PDB entry 4CVX | X-ray diffraction, 3.30 A resolution | chains D and E of the 3 polymer chains in the assembly

Chain D:
Molecule: MHC class I alpha chain 2
Source organism: Gallus gallus
Notes: fragment: extracellular domains, residues 22-293
UniProtKB: O46789 (O46789_CHICK); residues 1-272 here correspond to UniProt positions 22-293 (UniProt number = residue number + 21)
Sequence (310 residues; each row starts with the number of its first residue):
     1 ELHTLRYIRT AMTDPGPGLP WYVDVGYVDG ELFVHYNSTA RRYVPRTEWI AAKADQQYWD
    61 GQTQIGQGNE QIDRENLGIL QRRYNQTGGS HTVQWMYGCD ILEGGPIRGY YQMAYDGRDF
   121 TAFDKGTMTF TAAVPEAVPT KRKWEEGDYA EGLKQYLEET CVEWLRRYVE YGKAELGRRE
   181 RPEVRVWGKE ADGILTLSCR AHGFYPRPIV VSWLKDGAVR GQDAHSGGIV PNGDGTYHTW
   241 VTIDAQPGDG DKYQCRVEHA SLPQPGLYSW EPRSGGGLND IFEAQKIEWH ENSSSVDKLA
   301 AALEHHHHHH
Not modelled in the structure: 273-310
Disulfides: C99-C161, C199-C255
Differences from the reference sequence: expression tag (273-310)
Reported in the primary citation:
  - specificity-determining residues: Y43, N69, Y97

Chain E:
Molecule: Beta-2-microglobulin
Source organism: Gallus gallus
UniProtKB: P21611 (B2MG_CHICK); residues 1-98 here correspond to UniProt positions 22-119 (UniProt number = residue number + 21)
Sequence (98 residues; numbered 1 to 98; the number before each row is that of its first residue):
     1 DLTPKVQVYS RFPASAGTKN VLNCFAAGFH PPKISITLMK DGVPMEGAQY SDMSFNDDWT
    61 FQRLVHADFT PSSGSTYACK VEHETLKEPQ VYKWDPEF
Not modelled in the structure: 1, 98
Disulfides: C24-C79

Interface between chain D and chain E:
Pairs across the interface (57; chain D residue first):
  R6(D) - D57(E)  salt bridge
  I8(D) - S54(E)
  I8(D) - F55(E)  hydrophobic
  R9(D) - F55(E)
  T10(D) - F55(E)
  T10(D) - F61(E)
  M12(D) - P32(E)  hydrophobic
  D14(D) - K33(E)  salt bridge
  P15(D) - K33(E)
  G16(D) - K33(E)
  V25(D) - D52(E)
  Y27(D) - S54(E)
  L32(D) - D52(E)
  H35(D) - D52(E)  salt bridge
  R46(D) - D52(E)
  S90(D) - P31(E)
  T92(D) - H30(E)
  Q94(D) - F55(E)
  Q94(D) - W59(E)
  Q94(D) - F61(E)
  W95(D) - F55(E)
  M96(D) - D57(E)
  M96(D) - W59(E)  hydrophobic
  Q112(D) - W59(E)
  M113(D) - W59(E)
  A114(D) - W59(E)  hydrophobic
  D116(D) - H30(E)
  G117(D) - H30(E)  hydrogen bond (backbone-side chain)
  D119(D) - W59(E)  hydrogen bond
  E183(D) - P13(E)
  R185(D) - P13(E)
  R185(D) - E97(E)
  W187(D) - E97(E)
  K189(D) - D95(E)  salt bridge
  K189(D) - P96(E)
  R200(D) - Y9(E)
  H202(D) - S10(E)
  H202(D) - R11(E)
  H202(D) - F12(E)
  H202(D) - P13(E)
  G203(D) - R11(E)
  G227(D) - Q7(E)  hydrogen bond (backbone-side chain)
  V230(D) - Q7(E)
  V230(D) - Y9(E)
  V230(D) - F25(E)  hydrophobic
  P231(D) - Y9(E)  hydrogen bond (backbone-side chain)
  P231(D) - F25(E)
  P231(D) - L64(E)
  N232(D) - Y9(E)
  N232(D) - R11(E)
  N232(D) - N23(E)
  N232(D) - L64(E)
  G233(D) - H66(E)
  D234(D) - R11(E)  salt bridge
  T236(D) - R11(E)
  H238(D) - Y9(E)
  H238(D) - S10(E)
Interface residues without a listed pair, chain D (40 interface residues in all): L19
Interface residues without a listed pair, chain E (28 interface residues in all): V8, M53, N56, R63, E84

Summary:
Chain D and chain E form an interface of 40 and 28 residues respectively; the contacts include 4 hydrogen
bonds and 5 salt bridges. Polar contacts include R6(D)-D57(E), D14(D)-K33(E) and H35(D)-D52(E). From the
paper: specificity determinants Y43(D), N69(D) and Y97(D).
Chain D is MHC class I alpha chain 2 and chain E is Beta-2-microglobulin, both from Gallus gallus; the
structure, Complex of a B2 chicken MHC class I molecule and a 9MER chicken peptide, was determined by X-ray
diffraction (same publication as 2YEZ, 4CVZ, 4CW1, 4D0B, 4D0C and 4D0D).
